Entry 8QXN (electron microscopy, 2.98 A resolution); this record covers chains B and D of the 4 polymer chains in the assembly.

[Chain B (and D)]
Protein: Deoxynucleoside triphosphate triphosphohydrolase SAMHD1
Organism: Homo sapiens
Notes: chain D of this document is another copy of the same molecule, construct and numbering; everything in this record applies to it too
UniProtKB: Q9Y3Z3 (SAMH1_HUMAN); numbering as in UniProt (aligned over 1-626)
Sequence (626 residues; each row starts with the number of its first residue):
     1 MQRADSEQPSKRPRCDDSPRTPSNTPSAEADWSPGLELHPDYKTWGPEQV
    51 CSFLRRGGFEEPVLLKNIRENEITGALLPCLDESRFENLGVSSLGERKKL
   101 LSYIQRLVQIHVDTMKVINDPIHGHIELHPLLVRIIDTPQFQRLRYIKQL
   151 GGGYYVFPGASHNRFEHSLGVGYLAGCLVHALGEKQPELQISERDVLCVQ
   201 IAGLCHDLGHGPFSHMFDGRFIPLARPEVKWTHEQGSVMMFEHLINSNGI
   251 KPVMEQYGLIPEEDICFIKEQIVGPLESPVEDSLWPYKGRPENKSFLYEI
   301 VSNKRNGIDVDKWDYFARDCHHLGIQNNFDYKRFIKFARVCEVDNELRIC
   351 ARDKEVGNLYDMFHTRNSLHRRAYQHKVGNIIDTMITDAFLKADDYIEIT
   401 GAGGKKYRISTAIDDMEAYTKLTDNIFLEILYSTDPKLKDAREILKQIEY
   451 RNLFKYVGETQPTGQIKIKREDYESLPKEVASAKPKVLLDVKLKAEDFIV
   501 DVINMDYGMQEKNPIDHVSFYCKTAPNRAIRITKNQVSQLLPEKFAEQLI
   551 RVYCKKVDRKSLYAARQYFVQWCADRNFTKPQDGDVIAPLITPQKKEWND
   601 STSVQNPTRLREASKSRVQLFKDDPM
Unresolved in the structure: 1-113, 277-283, 579-626
Curated features (UniProtKB/Swiss-Prot):
  - active site: His233
  - binding site (GTP): Lys116, Val117, Asp137, Gln142, Arg145, Arg451, Lys455, Lys523
  - binding site (dATP): Asn119, Gln149, Val156, Arg164, His210, His215, Lys312, Tyr315, Asp319, Arg333, Arg352, Lys354, Asn358, Arg366, Gln375, His376, Lys377, Lys523
  - binding site (dCTP): Asn119, Gln149, Val156, Arg164, His210, His215, Lys312, Tyr315, Asp319, Arg333, Arg352, Lys354, Arg366, Arg372, Gln375, His376, Lys377, Lys523
  - binding site (dGTP): Asn119, Gln149, Leu150, Val156, Arg164, Lys312, Tyr315, Asp319, Arg333, Arg352, Lys354, Asn358, Arg366, Tyr374, Gln375, His376, Lys377, Lys523
  - binding site (dTTP): Asn119, Gln149, Val156, Arg164, His210, His215, Lys312, Tyr315, Asp319, Arg333, Arg352, Lys354, Gln375, His376, Lys377, Lys523
  - binding site (Mn(2+)): His167, His206, Asp207, Asp311
  - modified residue: Met1 (N-acetylmethionine), Ser18 (Phosphoserine), Thr21 (Phosphothreonine), Thr25 (Phosphothreonine), Ser33 (Phosphoserine), Ser93 (Phosphoserine), Thr592 (Microbial infection: Phosphothreonine)
  - cross-link (Glycyl lysine isopeptide (Lys-Gly)): Lys467 (interchain with G-Cter in SUMO2), Lys469 (interchain with G-Cter in SUMO2), Lys492 (interchain with G-Cter in SUMO2), Lys622 (interchain with G-Cter in SUMO2)
  - natural variant: Asp120 to His123 (deletion: In AGS5), His123 (H123P: In AGS5), Arg143 (R143C: In AGS5; R143H: In AGS5), Arg145 (R145Q: In AGS5), His167 (H167Y: In AGS5), Ile201 (I201N: In AGS5 and CHBL2), Gly209 (G209S: In AGS5), Met254 (M254V: In AGS5), Arg290 (R290H: In AGS5), Leu369 (L369S: In AGS5), Met385 (M385V: In AGS5), Ile448 (I448T: In AGS5), 1 further natural variant entry in UniProt
  - mutagenesis: Leu77 (L77F: Increased stability of the tetramer and increased deoxynucleoside triphosphate (dNTPase) activity; when associated with F-77 and F-80 and R-111), Cys80 (C80F: Increased stability of the tetramer and increased deoxynucleoside triphosphate (dNTPase) activity; when associated with F-77 and R-111), His111 (H111R: Increased stability of the tetramer and increased deoxynucleoside triphosphate (dNTPase) activity; when associated with F-77 and F-80), Asp137 (D137A: Impairs homotetramerization and nearly abolishes dNTPase activity), Gln142 (Q142E/A: Impairs homotetramerization and nearly abolishes dNTPase activity; when associated with K-145), Arg143 (R143A: Abolished ability to restrict infection by viruses), Arg145 (R145A: Impairs homotetramerization and nearly abolishes dNTPase activity. Abolished ability to restrict infection by viruses; R145K: Impairs homotetramerization and nearly abolishes dNTPase activity ...), Gln149 (Q149A: Abolished dNTPase activity without affecting homotetramerization. Abolished dNTPase activity; when associated with A-319), Arg164 (R164A: Abolished ability to restrict infection by viruses), His167 (H167A: Abolished ability to restrict infection by viruses), His206 to Asp207 (Abolishes zinc binding and dNTPase activity. Does not affect ability to promote DNA end resection at stalled replication forks), His206 (H206A: Abolished ability to restrict infection by viruses), 33 further mutagenesis entries in UniProt
Cystine bridges: Cys341-Cys350
Ion coordination: Fe ion: His167, His206, Asp207, Asp311; Mg2+ near Asp207 (its only coordinating residue here)
Residues lining bound ligands:
  - 2'-deoxycytidine-5'-triphosphate (DCP): Gln149, Leu150, Arg164, Asp207, His210, His215, His233, Asp311, Lys312, Tyr315, Asp319, Arg366, Tyr374, Gln375
  - 2'-deoxyadenosine 5'-triphosphate (DTP), molecule 1: Val117, Ile118, Asn119, His125
  - 2'-deoxyadenosine 5'-triphosphate (DTP), molecule 2: Val156, Phe157, Arg372, His376, Val378
  - 2'-deoxyadenosine 5'-triphosphate (DTP), molecule 3: Arg333, Arg352, Lys354, Asn358, Lys523
  - GTP (guanosine-5'-triphosphate), molecule 1: Lys116, Val117, Ile118, Val133, Ile136, Asp137, Gln142, Arg145, Phe165
  - GTP, molecule 2: Tyr155, Val156, Val378, Arg451, Lys455
From the paper describing this entry:
  - catalytic residues: His215
  - mutagenesis - R164A, H215A: abolished catalytic activity
  - mutagenesis - R366A (300-fold), Q375A (15 to 20-fold), Q375N (15 to 20-fold): decreased catalytic activity

[Chain B / chain D interface]
Contacting residue pairs - 35 pairs, chain B then chain D:
  Gln326(B) with Asn327(D); Asn328(D)
  Asn327(B) with Gln326(D)
  Asn328(B) with Gln326(D); Asn328(D); Arg372(D), hydrogen bond
  Phe329(B) with Gln326(D)
  Gly357(B) with Arg371(D)
  Asn358(B) with Arg372(D), hydrogen bond
  Asp361(B) with His364(D); Arg372(D), salt bridge
  His364(B) with Asp361(D); His364(D)
  Thr365(B) with Asn328(D)
  Asn367(B) with Leu540(D)
  Ser368(B) with Asp361(D)
  Arg371(B) with Gly357(D); Asn358(D); Asp361(D), salt bridge
  Arg372(B) with Asn328(D); Asp361(D), salt bridge
  Gln461(B) with Gln536(D)
  Pro462(B) with Gln539(D)
  Ser538(B) with Glu547(D), hydrogen bond
  Gln539(B) with Pro462(D), hydrogen bond (side chain-backbone); Thr463(D); Glu547(D), hydrogen bond (backbone-side chain)
  Leu540(B) with Tyr507(D), hydrophobic; Pro542(D); Lys544(D); Glu547(D)
  Pro542(B) with Leu540(D)
  Lys544(B) with Leu540(D)
  Glu547(B) with Gln539(D); Leu540(D)
Also at the interface, not in a pair above, chain B (27 interface residues in all): Thr463, Tyr507, Asn535, Gln536, Val537, Ala546
Also at the interface, not in a pair above, chain D (25 interface residues in all): Ile325, Asn367, Ser368, Gln461, Asn535, Ser538, Leu541

[Summary]
The interface between chain B and chain D involves 27 residues on one side and 25 on the other, with 5
hydrogen bonds and 3 salt bridges. Polar pairs include Asp361(B)-Arg372(D), Arg371(B)-Asp361(D) and
Asn328(B)-Arg372(D). The paper reports the catalytic residue His215(B); R366A, Q375A and Q375N of chain B
reduce catalytic activity; 5 substitutions were tested in all.
Both chains are Deoxynucleoside triphosphate triphosphohydrolase SAMHD1 (Homo sapiens). Entry 8QXN (Cryo-EM
structure of tetrameric human SAMHD1 State IV - Depleted relaxed) was determined by electron microscopy,
deposited together with 8QXJ, 8QXK, 8QXL, 8QXM and 8QXO.
